Entry 8K4N (electron microscopy, 2.83 A resolution); this record covers chains B and E of the 5 polymer chains in the assembly.

Chain B:
Molecule: Guanine nucleotide-binding protein G(I)/G(S)/G(T) subunit beta-1
Organism: Homo sapiens
Reference sequence: P62873 (GBB1_HUMAN); residue numbers follow UniProt; this construct covers 5-340
Amino-acid sequence (336 residues; numbered 5 to 340; the number before each row is that of its first residue):
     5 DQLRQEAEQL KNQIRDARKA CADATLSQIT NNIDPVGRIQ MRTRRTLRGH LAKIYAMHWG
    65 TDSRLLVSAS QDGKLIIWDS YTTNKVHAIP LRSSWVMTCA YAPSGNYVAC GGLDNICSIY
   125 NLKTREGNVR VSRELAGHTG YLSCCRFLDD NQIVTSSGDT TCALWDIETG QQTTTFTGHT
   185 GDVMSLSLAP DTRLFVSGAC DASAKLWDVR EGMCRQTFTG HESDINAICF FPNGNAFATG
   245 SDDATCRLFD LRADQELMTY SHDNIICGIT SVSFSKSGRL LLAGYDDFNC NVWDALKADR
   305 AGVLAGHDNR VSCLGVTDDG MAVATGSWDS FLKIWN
Swiss-Prot annotation at these positions:
  - modified residue: His266 (Phosphohistidine)
  - natural variant: Leu30 (L30F: In MRD42; uncertain significance), Arg52 (R52G: In MRD42), Gly64 (G64V: In MRD42), Asp76 (D76E: In MRD42; D76G: In MRD42), Gly77 (G77S: In MRD42), Lys78 (K78R: In MRD42), Ile80 (I80N: In MRD42; I80T: In MRD42), His91 (H91R: In MRD42; uncertain significance), Ala92 (A92T: In MRD42), Pro94 (P94S: In MRD42), Leu95 (L95P: In MRD42), Arg96 (R96L: In MRD42), 5 further natural variant entries in UniProt

Chain E:
Molecule: scFv16
Organism: synthetic construct
Notes: antibody fragment or engineered binder
Amino-acid sequence (246 residues; each row starts with the number of its first residue; note: 2 numbers in that range are skipped by the numbering (no residue carries them; nothing is unmodelled there); a row labelled like 121A-121N holds insertion residues (121A, then the next letters in order)):
     2 VQLVESGGGL VQPGGSRKLS CSASGFAFSS FGMHWVRQAP EKGLEWVAYI SSGSGTIYYA
    62 DTVKGRFTIS RDDPKNTLFL QMTSLRSEDT AMYYCVRSIY YYGSSPFDFW GQGTTLTVSS
121A-121N GGGGSGGGGSGGGG
   124 SDIVMTQATS SVPVTPGESV SISCRSSKSL LHSNGNTYLY WFLQRPGQSP QLLIYRMSNL
   184 ASGVPDRFSG SGSGTAFTLT ISRLEAEDVG VYYCMQHLEY PLTFGAGTKL EL
Disordered / not traced: 121A-121N
Cystine bridges: Cys22-Cys96, Cys147-Cys217

Chain B / chain E interface:
Residue-residue contacts (8; chain B residue first):
  Arg68(B) - Tyr103(E)
  Leu69(B) - Tyr103(E)  hydrophobic
  Val90(B) - Tyr102(E)  hydrophobic
  Arg129(B) - Val2(E)
  Arg129(B) - Arg98(E)
  Glu130(B) - Phe27(E)
  Glu130(B) - Ala28(E)  hydrogen bond (backbone-backbone)
  Gly131(B) - Phe32(E)
Also at the interface, not in a pair above, chain B (9 interface residues in all): Asp66, Asp83, His91
Also at the interface, not in a pair above, chain E (10 interface residues in all): Gly26, Ser31, Phe110

Overview:
9 residues of chain B face 10 of chain E across their interface; the contacts include 1 hydrogen bond. Its one
hydrogen bond, Glu130(B)-Ala28(E), is backbone to backbone.
Here chain B is Guanine nucleotide-binding protein G(I)/G(S)/G(T) subunit beta-1 (Homo sapiens) and chain E is
scFv16 (synthetic construct). Entry 8K4N (Structure of GPR34-Gi complex) was determined by electron
microscopy.
